PDB entry 3U28 | X-ray diffraction, 1.90 A resolution | chains A and B of the 3 polymer chains in the assembly

[Chain A]
Name: H/ACA ribonucleoprotein complex subunit 4
Organism: Saccharomyces cerevisiae
Notes: EC 5.4.99.-
UniProt: P33322 (CBF5_YEAST); residue numbers follow UniProt; this construct covers 3-394
Sequence (400 residues; each row starts with the number of its first residue):
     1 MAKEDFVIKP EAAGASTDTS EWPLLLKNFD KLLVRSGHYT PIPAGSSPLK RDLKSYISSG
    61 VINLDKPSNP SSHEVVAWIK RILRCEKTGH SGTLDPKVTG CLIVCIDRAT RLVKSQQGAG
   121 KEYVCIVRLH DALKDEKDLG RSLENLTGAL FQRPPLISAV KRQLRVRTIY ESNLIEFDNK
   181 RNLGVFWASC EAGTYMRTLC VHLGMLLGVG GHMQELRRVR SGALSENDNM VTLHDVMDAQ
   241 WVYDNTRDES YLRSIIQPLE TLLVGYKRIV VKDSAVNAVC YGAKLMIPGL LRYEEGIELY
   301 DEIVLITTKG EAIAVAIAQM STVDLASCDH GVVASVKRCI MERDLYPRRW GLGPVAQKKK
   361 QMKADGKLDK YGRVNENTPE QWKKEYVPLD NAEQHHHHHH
Disordered / not traced: 1-4, 12-17, 156-160, 351-400
Differences from the reference sequence: expression tag (1-2, 395-400)
UniProt features mapped onto this chain:
  - active site: D95 (Nucleophile)
  - modified residue: S47 (Phosphoserine), T378 (Phosphothreonine)
  - cross-link (Glycyl lysine isopeptide (Lys-Gly)): K9 (interchain with G-Cter in ubiquitin), K267 (interchain with G-Cter in ubiquitin)
  - mutagenesis: D65 (D65A: Reduced pseudouridylation of rRNA and reduced snoRNA levels), L94 (L94A: Reduced pseudouridylation of rRNA), D95 (D95A: Abolished pseudouridylation of rRNA. Abolishes pseudouridylation at position 93 in U2 snRNA)
What the authors report for this chain:
  - disease-associated variants - F6V, V7DEL, I8T, P10R, L290V (citing earlier work)
  - contacts within the chain: P154-Y195, P155-Y195
  - mutagenesis - L164A: decreased catalytic activity

[Chain B]
Name: H/ACA ribonucleoprotein complex subunit 3
Organism: Saccharomyces cerevisiae
UniProt: Q6Q547 (NOP10_YEAST); residues 1-58 here = UniProt positions 1-58
Sequence (58 residues; row label = number of the first residue in the row):
     1 MHLMYTLGPD GKRIYTLKKV TESGEITKSA HPARFSPDDK YSRQRVTLKK RFGLVPGQ
Disordered / not traced: 49-58

[Chain A / chain B interface]
Residue-residue contacts (49):
  D65(A) with P32(B)
  K66(A) with P32(B)
  P67(A) with P32(B), hydrophobic; A33(B)
  W78(A) with F35(B), hydrophobic; P37(B)
  T99(A) with H31(B), hydrogen bond; P32(B)
  V124(A) with L3(B), hydrophobic; Y15(B), hydrophobic
  I126(A) with H2(B); L3(B); L17(B), hydrophobic
  I175(A) with Y15(B)
  E176(A) with T16(B), hydrogen bond; L17(B), hydrogen bond (side chain-backbone); K18(B)
  R181(A) with H2(B)
  L183(A) with L17(B)
  V185(A) with L3(B), hydrophobic
  Q214(A) with H2(B)
  E215(A) with M1(B); H2(B), hydrogen bond (side chain-backbone); L3(B), hydrogen bond (side chain-backbone); H31(B), salt bridge
  R217(A) with R13(B); Y15(B), hydrogen bond; A30(B), hydrogen bond (side chain-backbone); P32(B)
  V219(A) with Y15(B)
  E226(A) with R13(B), salt bridge; Y15(B), hydrogen bond
  N227(A) with K12(B)
  L233(A) with F35(B), hydrophobic
  H234(A) with A33(B); R34(B), hydrogen bond (side chain-backbone); F35(B); D39(B), salt bridge; R45(B)
  M237(A) with F35(B), hydrophobic; P37(B); D39(B); S42(B); R45(B)
  D238(A) with S42(B), hydrogen bond; R45(B), salt bridge
  W241(A) with S42(B); R43(B); V46(B), hydrophobic
Interface residues without a listed pair, chain A (29 interface residues in all): S68, I82, D178, L216, T232, Y251
Interface residues without a listed pair, chain B (23 interface residues in all): G11, S36

[Overview]
29 residues of chain A face 23 of chain B across their interface; the contacts include 10 hydrogen bonds and 4
salt bridges. Among the polar pairs are E215(A)-H31(B), E226(A)-R13(B) and H234(A)-D39(B). The paper reports
that L164A of chain A reduces catalytic activity; contacts within the chain involving P154(A), Y195(A) and
P155(A).
Here chain A is H/ACA ribonucleoprotein complex subunit 4 and chain B is H/ACA ribonucleoprotein complex
subunit 3, both from Saccharomyces cerevisiae. Entry 3U28 (Crystal structure of a Cbf5-Nop10-Gar1 complex from
Saccharomyces cerevisiae) was determined by X-ray diffraction.
